PDB entry 6ZXK | electron microscopy, 3.80 A resolution | chains G and J of the 10 polymer chains in the assembly

Chain G:
Protein: Protective antigen
Organism: Bacillus anthracis
UniProt: Q68GS1 (Q68GS1_BACAN); residues 0-735 here correspond to UniProt positions 1-736 (UniProt number = residue number + 1)
Sequence (759 residues; row label = number of the first residue in the row; numbers below 1 keep their minus sign (Met-23 is residue -23)):
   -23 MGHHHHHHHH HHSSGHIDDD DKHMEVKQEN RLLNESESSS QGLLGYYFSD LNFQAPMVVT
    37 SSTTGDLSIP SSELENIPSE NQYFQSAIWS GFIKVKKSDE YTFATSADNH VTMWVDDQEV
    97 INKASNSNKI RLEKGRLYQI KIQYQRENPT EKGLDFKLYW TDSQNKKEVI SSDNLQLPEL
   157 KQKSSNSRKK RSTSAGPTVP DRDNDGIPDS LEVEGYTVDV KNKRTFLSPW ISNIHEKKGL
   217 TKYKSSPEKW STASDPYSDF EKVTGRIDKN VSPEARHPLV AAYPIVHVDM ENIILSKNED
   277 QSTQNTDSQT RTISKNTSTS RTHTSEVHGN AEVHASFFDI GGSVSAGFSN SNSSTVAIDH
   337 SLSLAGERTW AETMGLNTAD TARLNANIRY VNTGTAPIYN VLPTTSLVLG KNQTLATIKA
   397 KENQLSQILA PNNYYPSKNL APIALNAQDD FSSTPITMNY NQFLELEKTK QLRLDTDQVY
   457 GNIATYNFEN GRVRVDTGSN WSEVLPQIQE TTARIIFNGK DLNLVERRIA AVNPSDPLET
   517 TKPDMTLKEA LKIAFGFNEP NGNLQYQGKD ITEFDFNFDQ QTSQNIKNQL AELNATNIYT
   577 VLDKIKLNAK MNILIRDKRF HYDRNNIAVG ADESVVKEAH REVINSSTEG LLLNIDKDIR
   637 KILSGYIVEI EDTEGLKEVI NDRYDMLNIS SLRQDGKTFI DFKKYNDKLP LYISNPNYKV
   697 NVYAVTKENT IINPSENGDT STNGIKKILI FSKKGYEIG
Not modelled in the structure: -23 to 172, 275-286, 302-322, 735
Sequence notes: initiating methionine (-23); expression tag (-22 to -1)

Chain J:
Protein: Lethal factor
Organism: Bacillus anthracis
Notes: EC 3.4.24.83
UniProt: P15917 (LEF_BACAN); residues -32 to 776 here correspond to UniProt positions 1-809 (UniProt number = residue number + 33)
Sequence (809 residues; row label = number of the first residue in the row; numbers below 1 keep their minus sign (Met-32 is residue -32)):
   -32 MNIKKEFIKV ISMSCLVTAI TLSGPVFIPL VQGAGGHGDV GMHVKEKEKN KDENKRKDEE
    28 RNKTQEEHLK EIMKHIVKIE VKGEEAVKKE AAEKLLEKVP SDVLEMYKAI GGKIYIVDGD
    88 ITKHISLEAL SEDKKKIKDI YGKDALLHEH YVYAKEGYEP VLVIQSSEDY VENTEKALNV
   148 YYEIGKILSR DILSKINQPY QKFLDVLNTI KNASDSDGQD LLFTNQLKEH PTDFSVEFLE
   208 QNSNEVQEVF AKAFAYYIEP QHRDVLQLYA PEAFNYMDKF NEQEINLSLE ELKDQRMLAR
   268 YEKWEKIKQH YQHWSDSLSE EGRGLLKKLQ IPIEPKKDDI IHSLSQEEKE LLKRIQIDSS
   328 DFLSTEEKEF LKKLQIDIRD SLSEEEKELL NRIQVDSSNP LSEKEKEFLK KLKLDIQPYD
   388 INQRLQDTGG LIDSPSINLD VRKQYKRDIQ NIDALLHQSI GSTLYNKIYL YENMNINNLT
   448 ATLGADLVDS TDNTKINRGI FNEFKKNFKY SISSNYMIVD INERPALDNE RLKWRIQLSP
   508 DTRAGYLENG KLILQRNIGL EIKDVQIIKQ SEKEYIRIDA KVVPKSKIDT KIQEAQLNIN
   568 QEWNKALGLP KYTKLITFNV HNRYASNIVE SAYLILNEWK NNIQSDLIKK VTNYLVDGNG
   628 RFVFTDITLP NIAEQYTHQD EIYEQVHSKG LYVPESRSIL LHGPSKGVEL RNDSEGFIHE
   688 FGHAVDDYAG YLLDKNQSDL VTNSKKFIDI FKEEGSNLTS YGRTNEAEFF AEAFRLMHST
   748 DHAERLKVQK NAPKTFQFIN DQIKFIINS
Not modelled in the structure: -32 to 54, 302-308, 321-331, 339-367, 398-404, 429-432, 774-776
Curated features (UniProtKB/Swiss-Prot):
  - region: Arg263 to Gln297 (IIA)
  - active site: Glu687 (Proton acceptor)
  - binding site (Zn(2+)): His686, His690, Tyr728, Glu735

Interface between chain G and chain J:
Pairs across the interface (19):
  Val175(G) - Gln228(J)
  Pro184(G) - Gln228(J)
  Ser186(G) - Thr141(J)
  Leu187(G) - Gln228(J)
  Asp195(G) - Tyr236(J)  hydrogen bond
  Lys197(G) - Leu235(J)
  Lys197(G) - Tyr236(J)
  Phe202(G) - Leu235(J)  hydrophobic
  Phe202(G) - Tyr236(J)
  Ser204(G) - Val232(J)
  Pro205(G) - His229(J)
  Pro205(G) - Val232(J)
  Trp206(G) - Tyr108(J)  hydrogen bond (backbone-side chain)
  Ile207(G) - Tyr108(J)
  Ser208(G) - Tyr108(J)
  Ser208(G) - Lys110(J)  hydrogen bond
  Asn209(G) - Asp187(J)  hydrogen bond (side chain-backbone)
  Asn209(G) - Leu188(J)
  Ile210(G) - Asp184(J)
Also at the interface, not in a pair above, chain G (16 interface residues in all): Glu190, His211
Also at the interface, not in a pair above, chain J (13 interface residues in all): Glu139, Glu142

In short:
The interface between chain G and chain J involves 16 residues on one side and 13 on the other, with 4
hydrogen bonds. Polar pairs include Asp195(G)-Tyr236(J), Trp206(G)-Tyr108(J) and Ser208(G)-Lys110(J). Curated
annotation (UniProt) lists active-site residue Glu687(J) and 4 Zn2+-binding residues on chain J.
Here chain G is Protective antigen and chain J is Lethal factor, both from Bacillus anthracis. Entry 6ZXK
(Fully-loaded anthrax lethal toxin in its heptameric pre-pore state and PA7LF(2+1B) arrangement) was
determined by electron microscopy, deposited together with 6ZXJ and 6ZXL.
